8H58 - chains A and B of the 4 polymer chains in the assembly; structure by X-ray diffraction, 2.64 A resolution.

Chain A (and B):
Name: HTH-type transcriptional regulator YhaJ
Organism: Escherichia coli K-12
Notes: chain B of this document is another copy of the same molecule, construct and numbering; everything in this record applies to it too
Reference sequence: P67661 (YHAJ_ECO57); residue numbers follow UniProt; this construct covers 96-298
Sequence (207 residues; numbered 92 to 298; the number before each row is that of its first residue):
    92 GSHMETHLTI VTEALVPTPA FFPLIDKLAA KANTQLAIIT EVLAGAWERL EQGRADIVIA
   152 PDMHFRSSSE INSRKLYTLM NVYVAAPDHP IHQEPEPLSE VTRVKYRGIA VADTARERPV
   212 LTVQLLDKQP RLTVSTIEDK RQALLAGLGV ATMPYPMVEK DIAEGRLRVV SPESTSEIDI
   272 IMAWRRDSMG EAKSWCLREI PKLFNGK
Unresolved in the structure: 92-96 (chain B: 92-93, 298)
Differences from the reference sequence: expression tag (92-95)
Ion coordination: Na+ site 1: Thr-109, Thr-131 (shared with Asp-230(B) of chain B); Na+ site 2: Asp-230 (shared with Thr-109(B) of chain B)
From the paper describing this entry:
  - self-association interface (contacts with another copy of this molecule): Leu-223
  - contacts within the chain: Met-154/Leu-212 (hydrophobic contact), Thr-213/Ser-267
  - mutagenesis - E104A, L223N, K231A: decreased signaling

Interface between chain A and chain B:
Pairs across the interface (51; chain A residue first):
  Thr-109(A) / Asp-230(B)  hydrogen bond
  Pro-110(A) / Asp-230(B)
  Pro-110(A) / Gln-233(B)
  Phe-113(A) / Asp-230(B)
  Phe-113(A) / Gln-233(B)
  Phe-113(A) / Ala-234(B)
  Phe-113(A) / Leu-239(B)  hydrophobic
  Ile-116(A) / Arg-198(B)
  Ile-116(A) / Leu-223(B)  hydrophobic
  Ile-116(A) / Leu-239(B)  hydrophobic
  Asp-117(A) / Arg-198(B)  salt bridge
  Gln-126(A) / Pro-221(B)
  Gln-126(A) / Arg-222(B)  hydrogen bond (side chain-backbone)
  Leu-127(A) / Arg-222(B)
  Leu-127(A) / Leu-223(B)
  Leu-127(A) / Thr-224(B)  hydrogen bond (backbone-backbone)
  Ala-128(A) / Thr-224(B)
  Ile-129(A) / Thr-224(B)  hydrogen bond (backbone-backbone)
  Ile-129(A) / Val-225(B)
  Ile-130(A) / Ala-203(B)
  Ile-130(A) / Ser-226(B)
  Thr-131(A) / Ser-226(B)  hydrogen bond (backbone-side chain)
  Thr-131(A) / Asp-230(B)  hydrogen bond
  Arg-140(A) / Asp-204(B)  hydrogen bond (side chain-backbone)
  Arg-198(A) / Ile-116(B)
  Ala-206(A) / Glu-132(B)
  Ala-206(A) / Arg-140(B)  hydrogen bond (backbone-side chain)
  Arg-207(A) / Arg-140(B)
  Arg-207(A) / Arg-145(B)
  Glu-208(A) / Thr-100(B)
  Glu-208(A) / Ala-128(B)
  Glu-208(A) / Arg-140(B)
  Lys-219(A) / Glu-96(B)
  Pro-221(A) / Gln-126(B)
  Arg-222(A) / Gln-126(B)  hydrogen bond (backbone-side chain)
  Leu-223(A) / Ile-116(B)  hydrophobic
  Leu-223(A) / Leu-127(B)
  Thr-224(A) / Leu-127(B)  hydrogen bond (backbone-backbone)
  Thr-224(A) / Ala-128(B)
  Thr-224(A) / Ile-129(B)  hydrogen bond (backbone-backbone)
  Val-225(A) / Ile-129(B)
  Ser-226(A) / Ile-129(B)
  Ser-226(A) / Thr-131(B)
  Thr-227(A) / Thr-131(B)
  Asp-230(A) / Thr-109(B)  hydrogen bond
  Asp-230(A) / Pro-110(B)
  Asp-230(A) / Phe-113(B)
  Asp-230(A) / Thr-131(B)
  Gln-233(A) / Phe-113(B)
  Ala-234(A) / Phe-113(B)
  Leu-239(A) / Ile-116(B)  hydrophobic
Also at the interface, not in a pair above, chain A (31 interface residues in all): Ala-120, Ala-203, Gln-220
Also at the interface, not in a pair above, chain B (32 interface residues in all): Asp-117, Ala-120, Ile-130, Ala-206, Thr-227

In short:
31 residues of chain A and 32 residues of chain B are in contact, with 12 hydrogen bonds and 1 salt bridge.
Among the polar pairs are Asp-117(A)/Arg-198(B), Thr-109(A)/Asp-230(B) and Gln-126(A)/Arg-222(B). From the
paper: E104A, L223N and K231A of chain A reduce signaling; a self-association interface involving Leu-223(A).
Chain A and chain B are both HTH-type transcriptional regulator YhaJ (Escherichia coli K-12); the structure,
Crystal structure of YhaJ effector binding domain, was determined by X-ray diffraction.
